7Y1C - chains Y and g of the 8 polymer chains in the assembly; structure by electron microscopy, 3.13 A resolution.

== Chain Y ==
Name: phage tail tubular protein B
Organism: Klebsiella phage Kp9
Sequence (791 residues; numbered 1 to 791; the number before each row is that of its first residue):
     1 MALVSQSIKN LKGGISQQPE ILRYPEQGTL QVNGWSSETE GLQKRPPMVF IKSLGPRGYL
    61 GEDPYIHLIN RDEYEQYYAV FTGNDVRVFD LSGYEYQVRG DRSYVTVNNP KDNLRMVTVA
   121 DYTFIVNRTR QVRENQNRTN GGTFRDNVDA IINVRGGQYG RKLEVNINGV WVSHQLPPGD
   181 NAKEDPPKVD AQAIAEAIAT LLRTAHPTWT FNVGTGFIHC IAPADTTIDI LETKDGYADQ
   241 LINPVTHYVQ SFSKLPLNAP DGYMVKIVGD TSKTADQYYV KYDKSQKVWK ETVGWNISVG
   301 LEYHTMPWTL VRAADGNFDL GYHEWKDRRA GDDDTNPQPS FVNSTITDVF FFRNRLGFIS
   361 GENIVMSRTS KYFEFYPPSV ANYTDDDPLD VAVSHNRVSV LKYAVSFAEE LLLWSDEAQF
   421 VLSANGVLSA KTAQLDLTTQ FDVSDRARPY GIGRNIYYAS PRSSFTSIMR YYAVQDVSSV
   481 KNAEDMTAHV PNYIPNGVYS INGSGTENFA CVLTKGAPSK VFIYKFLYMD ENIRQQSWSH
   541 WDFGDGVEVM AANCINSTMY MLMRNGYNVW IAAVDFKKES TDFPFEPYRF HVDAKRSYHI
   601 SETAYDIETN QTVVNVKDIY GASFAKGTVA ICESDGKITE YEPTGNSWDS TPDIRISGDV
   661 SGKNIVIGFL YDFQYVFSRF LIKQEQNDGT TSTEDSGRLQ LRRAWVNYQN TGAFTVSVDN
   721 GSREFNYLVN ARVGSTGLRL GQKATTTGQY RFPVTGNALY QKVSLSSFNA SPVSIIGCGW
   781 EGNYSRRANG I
Not modelled in the structure: 1

== Chain g ==
Name: phage type I tail fiber
Organism: Klebsiella phage Kp9
Sequence (777 residues; each row starts with the number of its first residue):
     1 MDQDIKTVIQ YPVGTTEFDI PFDYLSRKFV RVSLVSDDNR RLLSNITEYR YVSKTRVKLL
    61 VATTGFDRVE IRRFTSASER IVDFSDGSVL RANDLNVSQL QSAHIAEEAR DAALLAMPED
   121 DAGNLDARNR KIVRLAPGEA GTDAINKNQL DTTLGEAGGI LSEVKDLQKD MEDYLQNWGD
   181 DTTAIRGVLW VYNQGSAVGG ETSFVITKEG PVLAVPYIEI NGSRQYRGWH YEYDLGSKTI
   241 TLAKPLSAGD LVVCTTAETT LPLADSLAGP TGASQIGTAN GLNVQIALDN LRSGVNVLDF
   301 MTFAERAAVL NYTGTNDNSE AFRKAFATGS RQIIVPPGRY HVKDVEIPSK VKLFGTYSYK
   361 PYNVTSDASF GTDGTIIRKV AGADNMFLWN TACAAEGVMF DGRDRTSPAI QSKSGGKISV
   421 GFFKCGFYRF DRVGNRRGAY IGCSFQFCNF NQNNIGIYNT VDGNHIGCTI NANKSHGVML
   481 ETGANSNTFT NCRNEWNEGD NWNFYGATSI QVINELCDRA FGYGFRISNS SVTLINVNIR
   541 RSARTAASGA ASAQIYFESS TLKMIGVNSS VGGDDTGGSI TEPSPDYFFR MAGTSEGRLE
   601 ISDSRLTGYT VGLISGTARP SVIRVINSPG WEDTINEGVA RISGGRPYIG TMPTATGPAN
   661 VSPAVLGLSC GGVNTYDNDM FDIHLTIRNT NNGGHNGAIL TVLLYREGGA ARATIVRVDS
   721 RSNAVGEGDV NSTSADPQQV YQVSVEVTSN DASTFNLLVS TKSDNSASYR FRAKVKP
Not modelled in the structure: 1-4, 160-777

== Chain Y / chain g interface ==
Pairs across the interface (21; chain Y residue first):
  Tyr588(Y) with Gly87(g)
  Ile607(Y) with Arg27(g), hydrogen bond (backbone-side chain); Tyr51(g); Val52(g)
  Glu608(Y) with Arg27(g), hydrogen bond (backbone-side chain); Arg50(g)
  Asn610(Y) with Arg27(g)
  Asp635(Y) with Arg91(g), salt bridge
  Gly636(Y) with Val89(g), hydrogen bond (backbone-backbone)
  Lys637(Y) with Ser88(g); Arg91(g)
  Ile638(Y) with Gly87(g); Ser88(g), hydrogen bond (backbone-side chain)
  Leu728(Y) with Asp86(g)
  Asn730(Y) with Asp86(g), hydrogen bond
  Leu740(Y) with Leu90(g); Ala92(g), hydrophobic; Leu95(g), hydrophobic
  Gly741(Y) with Val89(g)
  Gln742(Y) with Val89(g)
  Asn769(Y) with Asp86(g)
Other interface residues (no listed pair), chain Y (18 interface residues in all): Thr609, Gly712, Ala713, Ser771
Other interface residues (no listed pair), chain g (15 interface residues in all): Ile46, Ser53, Ser85

== Summary ==
The interface between chain Y and chain g involves 18 residues on one side and 15 on the other; the contacts
include 5 hydrogen bonds and 1 salt bridge. Polar contacts include Asp635(Y)-Arg91(g), Ile607(Y)-Arg27(g) and
Glu608(Y)-Arg27(g).
Chain Y is phage tail tubular protein B and chain g is phage type I tail fiber, both from Klebsiella phage
Kp9; the structure, CryoEM structure of Klebsiella phage Kp9 tail complex applied with C6 symmetry, was
determined by electron microscopy.
